Entry 5KWL (electron microscopy, 4.80 A resolution (low resolution: residue-level contacts below are approximate; hydrogen-bond / salt-bridge calls are withheld)); this record covers chains 2 and 3 of the 4 polymer chains in the assembly.

Chain 2:
Name: VP2
From: Poliovirus type 1 (strain Mahoney)
UniProtKB: P03300 (POLG_POL1M); residues 1-268 here correspond to UniProt positions 70-337 (UniProt number = residue number + 69)
Amino-acid sequence (268 residues; each row starts with the number of its first residue):
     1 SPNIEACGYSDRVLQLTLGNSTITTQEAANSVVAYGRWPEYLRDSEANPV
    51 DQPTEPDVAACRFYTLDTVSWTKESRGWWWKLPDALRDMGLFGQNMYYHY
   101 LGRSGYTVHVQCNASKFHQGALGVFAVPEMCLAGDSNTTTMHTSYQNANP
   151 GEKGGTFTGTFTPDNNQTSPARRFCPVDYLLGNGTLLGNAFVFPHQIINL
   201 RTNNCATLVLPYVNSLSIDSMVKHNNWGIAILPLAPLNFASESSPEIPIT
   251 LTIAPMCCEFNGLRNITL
Unresolved in the structure: 43-54, 160-174
What the authors report for this chain:
  - conformationally variable residues (loop rearrangement, order/disorder transition): Leu42 to Pro53, Ala133 to His142
  - contacts within the chain: Ser1-His195

Chain 3:
Name: VP3
From: Poliovirus type 1 (strain Mahoney)
UniProtKB: P03300 (POLG_POL1M); residues 1-230 here correspond to UniProt positions 342-571 (UniProt number = residue number + 341)
Amino-acid sequence (230 residues; each row starts with the number of its first residue):
     1 GLPVMNTPGSNQYLTADNFQSPCALPEFDVTPPIDIPGEVKNMMELAEID
    51 TMIPFDLSATKKNTMEMYRVRLSDKPHTDDPILCLSLSPASDPRLSHTML
   101 GEILNYYTHWAGSLKFTFLFCGSMMATGKLLVSYAPPGADPPKKRKEAML
   151 GTHVIWDIGLQSSCTMVVPWISNTTYRQTIDDSFTEGGYISVFYQTRIVV
   201 PLSTPREMDILGFVSACNDFSVRLLRDTTH
Sequence notes: conflict Ser123 (Phe464 in P03300)
What the authors report for this chain:
  - conformationally variable residues (loop rearrangement): Asp182 to Phe184

Chain 2 / chain 3 interface:
Contacting residue pairs (61; chain 2 residue first):
  Ser1(2) - Asp50(3)
  Asn3(2) - Asp50(3)
  Asn3(2) - Thr117(3)
  Glu5(2) - Gln161(3)
  Tyr9(2) - Met124(3)
  Tyr35(2) - Pro37(3)
  Tyr35(2) - Gly38(3)
  Arg37(2) - Asp35(3)
  Arg37(2) - Pro37(3)
  Lys116(2) - Met124(3)
  Lys116(2) - Met125(3)
  Phe117(2) - Met125(3)
  His118(2) - Ser123(3)
  Gln119(2) - Cys121(3)
  Gln119(2) - Gly122(3)
  Gln119(2) - Ser123(3)
  Gln119(2) - Thr204(3)
  Gln119(2) - Pro205(3)
  Gln119(2) - Met208(3)
  Asp178(2) - Met65(3)
  Tyr179(2) - Asn63(3)
  Leu186(2) - Tyr68(3)
  Leu187(2) - Met65(3)
  Leu187(2) - Tyr68(3)
  Gly188(2) - Met52(3)
  Gly188(2) - Tyr68(3)
  Asn189(2) - His97(3)
  Asn189(2) - Met99(3)
  Phe191(2) - Ile49(3)
  Phe191(2) - Asp50(3)
  Phe191(2) - Met52(3)
  Phe191(2) - Phe213(3)
  Val192(2) - Met99(3)
  Asn199(2) - Leu119(3)
  Asn199(2) - Phe120(3)
  Arg201(2) - Phe120(3)
  Arg201(2) - Gly122(3)
  Arg201(2) - Ser123(3)
  Arg201(2) - Met124(3)
  Arg201(2) - Ile158(3)
  Arg201(2) - Gly159(3)
  Arg201(2) - Ser162(3)
  Thr202(2) - Ser162(3)
  Pro211(2) - Pro37(3)
  Val213(2) - Ile36(3)
  Asn214(2) - Ile34(3)
  Leu216(2) - Ile34(3)
  Pro233(2) - Met65(3)
  Pro233(2) - Arg69(3)
  Leu234(2) - Met52(3)
  Leu234(2) - Arg69(3)
  Leu234(2) - Leu211(3)
  Ala235(2) - Arg69(3)
  Ala235(2) - Cys121(3)
  Pro236(2) - Arg69(3)
  Asn238(2) - Pro205(3)
  Asn238(2) - Glu207(3)
  Phe239(2) - Pro205(3)
  Ala240(2) - Ser203(3)
  Ala240(2) - Thr204(3)
  Ser241(2) - Ser203(3)
Interface residues without a listed pair, chain 2 (41 interface residues in all): Ile4, Ala34, Arg76, Gly120, Ala121, Ile197, Ser215, Ser217
Interface residues without a listed pair, chain 3 (40 interface residues in all): Thr51, Thr64, Met67, Thr98, Ser163, Thr165, Asp209

Overview:
Chain 2 and chain 3 form an interface of 41 and 40 residues respectively. The paper reports conformational
variability at Leu42(2), Ala133(2) and Asp182(3); contacts within the chain involving Ser1(2) and His195(2).
Chain 2 is VP2 and chain 3 is VP3, both from Poliovirus type 1 (strain Mahoney); the structure, expanded
poliovirus in complex with VHH 10E, was determined by electron microscopy (same publication as 5KTZ, 5KU0 and
5KU2).
